PDB entry 8REO | X-ray diffraction, 2.03 A resolution | chains A and D of the 4 polymer chains in the assembly

[Chain A (and D)]
Protein: Flavin-dependent thymidylate synthase
Source organism: Thermotoga maritima
Notes: EC 2.1.1.148; chain D of this document is another copy of the same molecule, construct and numbering; everything in this record applies to it too
UniProt: Q9WYT0 (THYX_THEMA); numbering as in UniProt (aligned over 1-220)
Sequence (232 residues; each row starts with the number of its first residue; numbers below 1 keep their minus sign (Met-11 is residue -11)):
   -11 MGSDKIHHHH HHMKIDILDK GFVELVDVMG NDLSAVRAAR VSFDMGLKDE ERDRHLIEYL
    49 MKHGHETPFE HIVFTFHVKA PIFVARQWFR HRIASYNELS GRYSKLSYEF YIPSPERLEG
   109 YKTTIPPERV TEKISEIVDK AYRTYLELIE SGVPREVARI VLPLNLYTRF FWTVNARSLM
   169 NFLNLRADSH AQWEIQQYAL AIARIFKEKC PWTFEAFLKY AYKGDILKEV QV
Unresolved in the structure: -11 to -1, 220
Construct notes: initiating methionine (-11); expression tag (-10 to 0)
Ligand contacts:
  - dihydroflavine-adenine dinucleotide (FDA), molecule 1: Ser30, Thr55, Glu58, Ile81, Asn163, Arg165, Ser166
  - dihydroflavine-adenine dinucleotide (FDA), molecule 2: Arg78, His79, Arg80, Ile81, Ser166, Asn169, Leu173, Arg174, His178, Ala179
  - dihydroflavine-adenine dinucleotide (FDA), molecule 3: Ala82, Ser83, Tyr84, Asn85, Glu86, Ser88, Arg90
  - 2'-deoxyuridine 5'-monophosphate (UMP), molecule 1: Arg74, Gln75, Arg78, Arg174
  - 2'-deoxyuridine 5'-monophosphate (UMP), molecule 2: Phe77, Glu86, Leu87, Ser88, Gly89, Arg90, Arg147
UniProt features mapped onto this chain:
  - motif: Arg78 to Ser88 (ThyX motif)
  - active site: Arg174 (Involved in ionization of N3 of dUMP, leading to its activation)
  - binding site (FAD): Thr55, Arg78 to Ile81, Glu86, Asn163 to Arg165, Asn169
  - binding site (dUMP): Gln75 to Arg78, Glu86 to Arg90, Arg147, Arg174
  - mutagenesis: His53 (H53A: Shows 1.39% of wild-type activity), Ser88 (S88A/C: Still catalytically active although shows a large decrease in activity), Arg90 (R90A: Binds dUMP 670-fold weaker than wild-type), Glu144 (E144A: Shows 0.113% of wild-type activity; E144R: Shows 0.016% of wild-type activity), Arg174 (R174A: Still catalytically active although only shows 0.0008% of wild-type activity. Binds dUMP 7300-fold weaker than wild-type; R174K: Loss of catalytic activity)
What the authors report for this chain:
  - conformationally variable residues (loop rearrangement, side-chain flip): Ala27 to Asp37, His53, Tyr91
  - binding site for dihydroflavine-adenine dinucleotide: Ser30
  - mutagenesis - Y91F: unchanged binding to flavin

[Interface between chain A and chain D]
Pairs across the interface (4):
  Glu58(A) - Arg80(D)  salt bridge
  Arg80(A) - Glu58(D)  salt bridge
  Arg80(A) - Arg165(D)
  Arg165(A) - Arg80(D)
Interface residues without a listed pair, chain A (5 interface residues in all): Thr55, Ile81
Interface residues without a listed pair, chain D (5 interface residues in all): Thr55, Ile81

[Overview]
The chain A/chain D interface involves 5 residues from each chain; the contacts include 2 salt bridges. Its
one salt-bridged contact is Glu58(A)-Arg80(D). Chain A binds 2'-deoxyuridine 5'-monophosphate and 3 copies of
dihydroflavine-adenine dinucleotide. From the paper: a binding site for dihydroflavine-adenine dinucleotide at
Ser30(A); Y91F of chain A leaves binding to flavin unchanged.
Chain A and chain D are both Flavin-dependent thymidylate synthase (Thermotoga maritima); the structure,
Crystal structure of reduced ThyX in complex with dUMP, was determined by X-ray diffraction together with
8REN, 8REP and 8REQ from the same study.
